Entry 3FPL (X-ray diffraction, 1.90 A resolution); this record covers chain A.

== Chain A ==
Protein: NADP-dependent alcohol dehydrogenase
Organism: Clostridium beijerinckii
Notes: EC 1.1.1.2
Reference sequence: chimeric construct of P25984, P14941: residues 1-152 from P25984 (ADH_CLOBE) positions 1-152 (same numbers); residues 153-295 from P14941 positions 153-295 (same numbers); residues 296-351 from P25984 (ADH_CLOBE) positions 296-351 (same numbers)
Sequence (351 residues; numbered 1 to 351; the number before each row is that of its first residue):
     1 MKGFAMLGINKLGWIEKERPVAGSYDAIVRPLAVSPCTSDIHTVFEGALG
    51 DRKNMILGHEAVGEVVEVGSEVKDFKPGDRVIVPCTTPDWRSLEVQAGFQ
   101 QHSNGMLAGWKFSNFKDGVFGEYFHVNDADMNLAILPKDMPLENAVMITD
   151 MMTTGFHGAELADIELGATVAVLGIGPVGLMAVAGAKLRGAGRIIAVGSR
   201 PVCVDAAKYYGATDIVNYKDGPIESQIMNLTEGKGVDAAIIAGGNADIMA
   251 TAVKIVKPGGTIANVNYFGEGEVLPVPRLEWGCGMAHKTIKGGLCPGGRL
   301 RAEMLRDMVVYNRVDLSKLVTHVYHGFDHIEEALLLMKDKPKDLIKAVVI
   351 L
UniProt features mapped onto this chain:
  - binding site (Zn(2+)): Cys-37, His-59, Glu-60, Asp-150
  - binding site (NADP(+)): Ile-175 to Val-178, Gly-198 to Arg-200, Tyr-218, Val-265 to Tyr-267, Lys-340
Ion coordination: Zn2+: Cys-37, His-59, Asp-150 (together with cacodylate ion)

== Summary ==
Cys-37, His-59 and Asp-150 form the Zn2+ site. Curated annotation (UniProt) lists 4 Zn2+-binding residues and
12 NADP+-binding residues.
Chain A is NADP-dependent alcohol dehydrogenase (Clostridium beijerinckii); the structure, Chimera of alcohol
dehydrogenase by exchange of the cofactor binding domain res 153-295 of C. beijerinckii ..., was determined by
X-ray diffraction (same publication as 3FTN, 3FPC and 3FSR).
